Entry 8U84 (electron microscopy, 3.88 A resolution); this record covers chains K1 and K5 of the 20 polymer chains in the assembly.

# Chain K1 (and K5)
Name: BTB/POZ domain-containing protein KCTD5
Source organism: Homo sapiens
Notes: chain K5 of this document is another copy of the same molecule, construct and numbering; everything in this record applies to it too
Reference sequence: Q9NXV2 (KCTD5_HUMAN); numbering as in UniProt (aligned over 1-234)
Amino-acid sequence (234 residues; row label = number of the first residue in the row):
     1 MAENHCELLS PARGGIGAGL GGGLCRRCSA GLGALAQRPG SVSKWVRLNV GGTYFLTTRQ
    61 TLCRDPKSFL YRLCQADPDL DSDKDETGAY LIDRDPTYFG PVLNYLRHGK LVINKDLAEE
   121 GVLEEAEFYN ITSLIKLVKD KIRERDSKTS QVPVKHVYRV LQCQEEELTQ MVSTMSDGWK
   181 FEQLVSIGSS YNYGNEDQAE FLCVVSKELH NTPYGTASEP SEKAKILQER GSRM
Unresolved in the structure: 1-39, 234
UniProt features mapped onto this chain:
  - modified residue: Ala-2 (N-acetylalanine), Ser-10 (Phosphoserine)
From the paper describing this entry:
  - conformationally variable residues (domain motion): Asp-146 to Lys-155
  - mutagenesis - F128A, L161R: abolished catalytic activity (ubiquitylation activity)
  - mutagenesis - L209* (10-fold): decreased binding to Gbeta 
  - mutagenesis - L209*: decreased catalytic activity (activity)
  - mutagenesis - F128A: unchanged binding to Gbeta 
  - mutagenesis - L161R: abolished catalytic activity with Guanine nucleotide-binding protein G(I)/G(S)/G(T) subunit beta-1
  - mutagenesis - L209* (10-fold): decreased binding to Guanine nucleotide-binding protein G(I)/G(S)/G(T) subunit beta-1
  - mutagenesis - L209*: decreased catalytic activity with Guanine nucleotide-binding protein G(I)/G(S)/G(T) subunit beta-1

# Chain K1 / chain K5 interface
Residue-residue contacts - 52 pairs, chain K1 then chain K5:
  Trp-45(K1) / Asp-83(K5)
  Trp-45(K1) / Lys-84(K5)
  Trp-45(K1) / Leu-91(K5)
  Arg-47(K1) / Glu-86(K5)  salt bridge
  Leu-56(K1) / Gly-52(K5)
  Thr-57(K1) / Asp-93(K5)
  Thr-58(K1) / Asp-93(K5)  hydrogen bond (backbone-side chain)
  Thr-87(K1) / Glu-86(K5)  hydrogen bond
  Asn-104(K1) / Asp-95(K5)
  Asn-104(K1) / Tyr-98(K5)
  Arg-107(K1) / Asp-93(K5)  hydrogen bond (side chain-backbone)
  Arg-107(K1) / Arg-94(K5)
  Arg-107(K1) / Asp-95(K5)
  His-108(K1) / Glu-124(K5)  salt bridge
  Val-112(K1) / Tyr-98(K5)
  Val-112(K1) / Glu-120(K5)
  Val-112(K1) / Gly-121(K5)
  Asn-114(K1) / Tyr-98(K5)  hydrogen bond
  Asn-114(K1) / Asp-116(K5)
  Asn-114(K1) / Leu-117(K5)
  Asn-114(K1) / Ala-118(K5)
  Lys-115(K1) / Lys-115(K5)
  Lys-115(K1) / Asp-116(K5)
  Lys-115(K1) / Leu-117(K5)
  Lys-115(K1) / Ala-118(K5)
  Lys-115(K1) / Glu-119(K5)
  Lys-115(K1) / Arg-145(K5)
  Asp-116(K1) / Asp-116(K5)
  Lys-148(K1) / Val-152(K5)
  Glu-165(K1) / Gln-162(K5)
  Leu-168(K1) / Leu-202(K5)  hydrophobic
  Thr-169(K1) / Val-160(K5)
  Gln-170(K1) / Ser-232(K5)
  Val-172(K1) / Tyr-158(K5)  hydrophobic
  Val-172(K1) / Val-160(K5)  hydrophobic
  Ser-173(K1) / Tyr-158(K5)
  Gly-178(K1) / Val-154(K5)  hydrogen bond (backbone-backbone)
  Gly-178(K1) / Lys-155(K5)
  Trp-179(K1) / Val-154(K5)
  Lys-180(K1) / Val-154(K5)
  Lys-180(K1) / His-156(K5)
  Lys-180(K1) / Tyr-158(K5)
  Phe-181(K1) / Tyr-158(K5)  hydrogen bond (backbone-side chain)
  Phe-181(K1) / Gln-183(K5)
  Gln-183(K1) / Gln-183(K5)
  Leu-184(K1) / Gln-183(K5)
  Leu-184(K1) / Val-185(K5)
  Tyr-193(K1) / Ser-189(K5)
  Asn-195(K1) / Gly-188(K5)
  Phe-201(K1) / Leu-202(K5)  hydrophobic
  Glu-208(K1) / Val-152(K5)
  Glu-208(K1) / Val-154(K5)
Interface residues without a listed pair, chain K1 (35 interface residues in all): Tyr-54, Ile-113, Met-175, Ser-186, Gly-194
Interface residues without a listed pair, chain K5 (39 interface residues in all): Gly-51, Pro-153, Arg-159, Ser-186, Ile-187, Tyr-193, Ala-199, Val-204

# Summary
35 residues of chain K1 and 39 residues of chain K5 are in contact, with 6 hydrogen bonds and 2 salt bridges.
Among the polar pairs are Arg-47(K1)/Glu-86(K5), His-108(K1)/Glu-124(K5) and Thr-58(K1)/Asp-93(K5). From the
paper: F128A and L161R of chain K1 abolish catalytic activity (ubiquitylation activity); conformational
variability at Asp-146(K1).
Both chains are BTB/POZ domain-containing protein KCTD5 (Homo sapiens). Entry 8U84 (KCTD5/Cullin3/Gbeta1gamma2
Complex: State D From Composite RELION Multi-body Refinement Map) was determined by electron microscopy (same
publication as 8U7Z, 8U80, 8U81, 8U82 and 8U83).
